PDB entry 6CZK | X-ray diffraction, 2.00 A resolution | chain A

# Chain A
Name: Pro-cathepsin H
Organism: Homo sapiens
Notes: EC 3.4.22.16
UniProtKB: P09668 (CATH_HUMAN); residues -21 to 313 here correspond to UniProt positions 1-335 (UniProt number = residue number + 22)
Sequence (335 residues; each row starts with the number of its first residue; numbers below 1 keep their minus sign (Met-21 is residue -21)):
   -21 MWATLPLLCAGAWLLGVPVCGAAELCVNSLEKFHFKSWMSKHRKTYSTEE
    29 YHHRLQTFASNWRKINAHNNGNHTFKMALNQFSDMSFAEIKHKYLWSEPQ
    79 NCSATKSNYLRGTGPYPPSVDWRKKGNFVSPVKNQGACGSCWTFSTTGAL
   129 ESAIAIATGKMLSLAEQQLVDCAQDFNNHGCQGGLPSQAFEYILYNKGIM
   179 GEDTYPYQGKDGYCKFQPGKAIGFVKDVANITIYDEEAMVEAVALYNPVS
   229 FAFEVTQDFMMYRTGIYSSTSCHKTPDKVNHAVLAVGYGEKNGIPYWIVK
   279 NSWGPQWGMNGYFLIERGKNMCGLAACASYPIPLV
Not modelled in the structure: -21 to 1
Modified positions: Cys119 (S-oxy cysteine; CSX)
Cystine bridges: Cys80-Cys305, Cys116-Cys159, Cys150-Cys192, Cys250-Cys300
Covalently attached groups: N-acetylglucosamine (NAG) linked to Asn79; glycan linked to Asn208
UniProt features mapped onto this chain:
  - active site: Cys119, His259, Asn279
  - glycosylation (N-linked (GlcNAc...) asparagine): Asn79, Asn208
From the paper describing this entry:
  - post-translational modification sites: Asn79
  - conformationally variable residues: Glu76 to Thr83
  - mutagenesis - C80S: abolished catalytic activity
  - mutagenesis - T83A: decreased catalytic activity

# Overview
N-acetylglucosamine is covalently linked to Asn79. UniProt lists 3 active-site residues. The paper reports
that C80S abolishes catalytic activity; a modification site at Asn79.
Chain A is Pro-cathepsin H (Homo sapiens); the structure, Crystal structure of wild-type human pro-cathepsin
H, was determined by X-ray diffraction, deposited together with 6CZS.
